PDB entry 4F5C | X-ray diffraction, 3.20 A resolution | chains A and E

# Chain A
Protein: Aminopeptidase N
From: Sus scrofa
Notes: EC 3.4.11.2
UniProt: P15145 (AMPN_PIG); residues 36-963 here = UniProt positions 36-963
Sequence (959 residues; numbered 19 to 977; the number before each row is that of its first residue):
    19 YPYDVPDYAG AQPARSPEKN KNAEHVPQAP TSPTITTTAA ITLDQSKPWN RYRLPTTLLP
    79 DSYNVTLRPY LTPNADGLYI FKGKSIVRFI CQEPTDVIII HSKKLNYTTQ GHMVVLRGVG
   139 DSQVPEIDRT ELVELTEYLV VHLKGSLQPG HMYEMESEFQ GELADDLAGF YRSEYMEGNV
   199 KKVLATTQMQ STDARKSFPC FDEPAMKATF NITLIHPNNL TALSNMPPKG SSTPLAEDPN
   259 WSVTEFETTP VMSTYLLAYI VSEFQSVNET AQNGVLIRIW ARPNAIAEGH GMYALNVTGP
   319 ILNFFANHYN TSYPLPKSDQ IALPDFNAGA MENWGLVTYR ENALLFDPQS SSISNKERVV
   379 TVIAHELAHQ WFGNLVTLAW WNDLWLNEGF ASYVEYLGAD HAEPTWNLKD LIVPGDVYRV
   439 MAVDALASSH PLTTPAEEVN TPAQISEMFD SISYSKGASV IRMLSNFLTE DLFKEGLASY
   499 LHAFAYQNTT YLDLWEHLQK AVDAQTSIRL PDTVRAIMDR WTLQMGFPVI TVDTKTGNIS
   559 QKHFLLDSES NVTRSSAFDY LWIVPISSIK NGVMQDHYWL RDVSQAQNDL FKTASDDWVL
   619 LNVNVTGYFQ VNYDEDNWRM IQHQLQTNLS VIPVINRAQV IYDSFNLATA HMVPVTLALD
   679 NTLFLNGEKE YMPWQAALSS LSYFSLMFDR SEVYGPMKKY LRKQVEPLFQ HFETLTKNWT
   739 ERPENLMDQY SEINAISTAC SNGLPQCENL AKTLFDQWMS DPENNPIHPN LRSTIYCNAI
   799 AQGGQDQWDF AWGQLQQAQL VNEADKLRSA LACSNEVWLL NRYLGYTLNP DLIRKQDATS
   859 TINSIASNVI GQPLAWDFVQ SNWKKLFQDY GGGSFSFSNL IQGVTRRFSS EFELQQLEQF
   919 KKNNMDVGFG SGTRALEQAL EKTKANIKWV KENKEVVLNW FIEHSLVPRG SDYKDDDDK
Disordered / not traced: 19-60, 128-129, 890-891, 966-977
Differences from the reference sequence: expression tag (19-35, 964-977); conflict Asn82 (Phe in P15145), Phe107 (Leu in P15145), Ile108 (Leu in P15145)
UniProt features mapped onto this chain:
  - active site: Glu384 (Proton acceptor)
  - binding site (substrate): Gly347 to Asn351
  - binding site (Zn(2+)): His383, His387, Glu406
  - site: Tyr472 (Transition state stabilizer)
  - modified residue: Tyr171 (Sulfotyrosine)
  - glycosylation (N-linked (GlcNAc...) asparagine): Asn82, Asn124, Asn229, Asn237, Asn258, Asn286, Asn314, Asn328, Asn506, Asn556, Asn569, Asn622, Asn646, Asn736
Disulfide bonds: Cys758-Cys765, Cys795-Cys831
Covalently attached groups: N-acetylglucosamine (NAG) linked to Asn82, Asn124, Asn229, Asn237, Asn314, Asn328, Asn506, Asn622, Asn646, Asn736
Metal / ion sites: Zn2+: His383, His387, Glu406
Reported in the primary citation:
  - post-translational modification sites: Asn736
  - mutagenesis - T738V: abolished binding to SA protein

# Chain E
Protein: PRCV spike protein
From: Porcine respiratory coronavirus
Notes: fragment: receptor binding domain
UniProt: Q84852 (Q84852_9ALPC); residues 1-426 here correspond to UniProt positions 17-442 (UniProt number = residue number + 16)
Sequence (440 residues; row label = number of the first residue in the row):
     1 DKFPTSVVSN CTDQCASYVA NVFTTQPGGF IPSDFSFNNW FLLTNSSTLV SGKLVTKQPL
    61 LVNCLWPVPS FEEAASTFCF EGADFDQCNG AVLNNTVDVI RFNLNFTTNV QSGKGATVFS
   121 LNTTGGVTLE ISCYNDTVSD SSFSSYGEIP FGVTNGPRYC YVLYNGTALK YLGTLPPSVK
   181 EIAISKWGHF YINGYNFFST FPIDCISFNL TTGDSDVFWT IAYTSYTEAL VQVENTAITN
   241 VTYCNSYVNN IKCSQLTANL NNGFYPVSSS EVGSVNKSVV LLPSFLTHTI VNITIGLGMK
   301 RSGYGQPIAS TLSNITLPMQ DNNTDVYCVR SDQFSVYVHS TCKSALWDNV FKRNCTDVLD
   361 ATAVIKTGTC PFSFDKLNNY LTFNKFCLSL SPVGANCKFD VAARTRTNDQ VVRSLYVIYE
   421 EGDSIVLVPR GSDYKDDDDK
Disordered / not traced: 1-282, 378-379, 431-440
Differences from the reference sequence: conflict Asp409 (Glu425 in Q84852); expression tag (427-440)
Disulfide bonds: Cys328-Cys387, Cys342-Cys355, Cys370-Cys397
Covalently attached groups: N-acetylglucosamine (NAG) linked to Asn314
Residues lining bound ligands: N-acetylglucosamine (NAG; 2-acetamido-2-deoxy-beta-D-glucopyranose): Tyr304, Gln306, Ile308, Gln410

# How chain A and chain E interact
Pairs across the interface (30):
  Pro366(A) with Trp347(E)
  Gln367(A) with Trp347(E)
  Phe727(A) with Tyr304(E)
  Glu731(A) with Tyr304(E), hydrogen bond
  Lys735(A) with Ala309(E), hydrogen bond (side chain-backbone); Thr311(E)
  Asn736(A) with Ser302(E); Gly303(E), hydrogen bond (backbone-backbone); Gln306(E), hydrogen bond
  Trp737(A) with Tyr304(E), hydrogen bond
  Thr738(A) with Lys300(E); Ser302(E); Ile308(E)
  Glu739(A) with Ser310(E); Thr311(E)
  Gln764(A) with Tyr304(E)
  Leu768(A) with Gly303(E); Tyr304(E), hydrophobic
  Thr771(A) with Gly303(E); Tyr304(E)
  Gln775(A) with Arg301(E), hydrogen bond
  Asn782(A) with Leu346(E)
  Asn783(A) with Leu346(E); Trp347(E), hydrogen bond (backbone-side chain)
  Pro784(A) with Leu346(E), hydrophobic; Trp347(E)
  Ile785(A) with Trp347(E), hydrogen bond (backbone-side chain)
  His786(A) with Trp347(E)
  Pro787(A) with Trp347(E), hydrophobic
  Arg790(A) with Trp347(E)
Interface residues without a listed pair, chain A (23 interface residues in all): Ser368, Asn767, Leu772
Interface residues without a listed pair, chain E (15 interface residues in all): Gly305, Leu312, Asp348
From the paper, about this interface:
  - interface residues, chain A: Glu731(A), Asn736(A), Trp737(A), Asn783(A), His786(A), Pro787(A)

# Overview
23 residues of chain A face 15 of chain E across their interface; the contacts include 8 hydrogen bonds. Polar
pairs include Glu731(A)-Tyr304(E), Lys735(A)-Ala309(E) and Asn736(A)-Gln306(E). Chain E binds
N-acetylglucosamine. From the paper: T738V of chain A abolishes binding to SA protein; interface residues
Glu731(A), Asn736(A) and Trp737(A) among others.
Here chain A is Aminopeptidase N (Sus scrofa) and chain E is PRCV spike protein (Porcine respiratory
coronavirus). Entry 4F5C (Crystal structure of the spike receptor binding domain of a porcine respiratory
coronavirus in complex with ...) was determined by X-ray diffraction, deposited together with 4F2M.
